Entry 8BPS (X-ray diffraction, 2.03 A resolution); this record covers chain A.

[Chain A]
Protein: Carbamoyl-phosphate synthase (glutamine-hydrolyzing)
From: Thermochaetoides thermophila
UniProtKB: G0S583 (G0S583_CHATD); residue numbers follow UniProt; this construct covers 1939-2253
Chain sequence (315 residues; each row starts with the number of its first residue):
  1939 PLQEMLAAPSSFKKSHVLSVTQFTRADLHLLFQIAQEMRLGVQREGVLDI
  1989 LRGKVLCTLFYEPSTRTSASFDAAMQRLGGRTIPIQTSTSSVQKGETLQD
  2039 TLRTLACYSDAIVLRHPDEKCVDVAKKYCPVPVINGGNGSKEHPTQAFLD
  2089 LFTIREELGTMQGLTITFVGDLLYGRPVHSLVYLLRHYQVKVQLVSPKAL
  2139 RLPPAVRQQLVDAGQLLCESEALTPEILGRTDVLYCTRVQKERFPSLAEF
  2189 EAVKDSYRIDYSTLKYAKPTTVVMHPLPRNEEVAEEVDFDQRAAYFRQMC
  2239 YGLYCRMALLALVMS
Unresolved in the structure: 2029-2031
Construct notes: engineered mutation C2045 (Asn in G0S583), C2238 (Arg in G0S583)
Disulfides: C2045-C2238
What the authors report for this chain:
  - conformationally variable residues (order/disorder transition): S2026 to K2032
  - mutagenesis - N2045C/R2238C: increased stability

[Summary]
From the paper: N2045C/R2238C increase stability; conformational variability at S2026.
Chain A is Carbamoyl-phosphate synthase (glutamine-hydrolyzing) (Thermochaetoides thermophila); the structure,
Aspartate transcarbamoylase mutant (N2045C, R2238C) from Chaetomium thermophilum CAD-like in apo form, was
determined by X-ray diffraction, deposited together with 8BPL.
